8ZYW - chains A and F of the 7 polymer chains in the assembly; structure by electron microscopy, 3.43 A resolution.

[Chain A]
Molecule: PomB
Organism: Vibrio alginolyticus
Reference sequence: O06874 (O06874_VIBAL); residue numbers follow UniProt; this construct covers 1-315
Amino-acid sequence (321 residues; numbered 1 to 321; the number before each row is that of its first residue):
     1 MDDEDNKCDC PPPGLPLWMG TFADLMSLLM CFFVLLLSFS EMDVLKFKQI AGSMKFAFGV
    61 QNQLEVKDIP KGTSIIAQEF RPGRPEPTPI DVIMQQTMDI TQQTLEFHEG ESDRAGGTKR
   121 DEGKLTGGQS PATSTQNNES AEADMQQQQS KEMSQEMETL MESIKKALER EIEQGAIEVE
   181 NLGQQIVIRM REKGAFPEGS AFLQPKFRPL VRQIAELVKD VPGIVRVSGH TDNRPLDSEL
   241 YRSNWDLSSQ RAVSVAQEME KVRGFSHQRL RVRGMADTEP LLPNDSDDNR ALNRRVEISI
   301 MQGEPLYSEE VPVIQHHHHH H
Disordered / not traced: 1-13, 60-321
Construct notes: expression tag (316-321)
What the authors report for this chain:
  - specificity-determining residues: Leu35 (by similarity / conservation)

[Chain F]
Molecule: Chemotaxis protein PomA
Organism: Vibrio alginolyticus
Reference sequence: O06873 (POMA_VIBAL); residue numbers follow UniProt; this construct covers 1-253
Amino-acid sequence (253 residues; each row starts with the number of its first residue):
     1 MDLATLLGLI GGFAFVIMAM VLGGSIGMFV DVTSILIVVG GSIFVVLMKF TMGQFFGATK
    61 IAGKAFMFKA DEPEDLIAKI VEMADAARKG GFLALEEMEI NNTFMQKGID LLVDGHDADV
   121 VRAALKKDIA LTDERHTQGT GVFRAFGDVA PAMGMIGTLV GLVAMLSNMD DPKAIGPAMA
   181 VALLTTLYGA ILSNMVFFPI ADKLSLRRDQ ETLNRRLIMD GVLAIQDGQN PRVIDSYLKN
   241 YLNEGKRALE IDE
Disordered / not traced: 1-2, 24-30, 88-99, 252-253
What the authors report for this chain:
  - specificity-determining residues: Met165, Met179 (by similarity / conservation)

[Interface between chain A and chain F]
Contacting residue pairs - 14 pairs, chain A then chain F:
  Glu41(A) - Lys173(F)  salt bridge
  Phe47(A) - Met169(F)  hydrophobic
  Phe47(A) - Asp170(F)
  Phe47(A) - Asp171(F)
  Phe47(A) - Pro172(F)
  Phe47(A) - Ile175(F)  hydrophobic
  Lys48(A) - Asp170(F)  hydrogen bond (side chain-backbone)
  Ala51(A) - Met169(F)
  Met54(A) - Leu166(F)
  Met54(A) - Met169(F)  hydrophobic
  Lys55(A) - Ser167(F)
  Lys55(A) - Met169(F)
  Phe58(A) - Val163(F)  hydrophobic
  Phe58(A) - Leu166(F)  hydrophobic
Other interface residues (no listed pair), chain A (8 interface residues in all): Met42

[In short]
8 residues of chain A face 9 of chain F across their interface; the contacts include 1 hydrogen bond and 1
salt bridge. Polar pairs include Glu41(A)-Lys173(F) and Lys48(A)-Asp170(F). The paper reports specificity
determinants Leu35(A) and Met165(F) among others.
Chain A is PomB and chain F is Chemotaxis protein PomA, both from Vibrio alginolyticus; the structure,
Bacterial flagellar sodium-driven stator PomA5PomB2 with 100 mM KCl, was determined by electron microscopy
together with 8ZYV, 8ZYZ, 8ZZ0 and 9IJM from the same study.
